2AA0 - chain A; structure by X-ray diffraction, 1.75 A resolution.

Chain A:
Name: adenosine kinase
Organism: Toxoplasma gondii
Notes: EC 2.7.1.20
Reference sequence: Q9TVW2 (ADK_TOXGO); residue numbers follow UniProt; this construct covers 1-363
Chain sequence (383 residues; numbered -19 to 363; the number before each row is that of its first residue; numbers below 1 keep their minus sign (Met-19 is residue -19)):
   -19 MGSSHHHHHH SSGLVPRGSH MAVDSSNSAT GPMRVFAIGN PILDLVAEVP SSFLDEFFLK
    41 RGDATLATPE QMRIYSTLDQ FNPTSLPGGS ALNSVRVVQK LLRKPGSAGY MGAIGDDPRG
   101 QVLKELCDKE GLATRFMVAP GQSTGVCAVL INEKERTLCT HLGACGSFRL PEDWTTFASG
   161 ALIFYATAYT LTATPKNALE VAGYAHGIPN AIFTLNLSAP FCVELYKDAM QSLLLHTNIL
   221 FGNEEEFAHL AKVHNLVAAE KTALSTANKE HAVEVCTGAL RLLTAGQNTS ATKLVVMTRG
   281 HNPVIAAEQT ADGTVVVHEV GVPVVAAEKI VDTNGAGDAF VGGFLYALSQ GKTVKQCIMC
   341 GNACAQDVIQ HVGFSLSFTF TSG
Not modelled in the structure: -19 to 9, 361-363
Construct notes: expression tag (-19 to 0); engineered mutation Ser270 (Gly in Q9TVW2), Phe360 (Ser in Q9TVW2), Thr361 (Leu in Q9TVW2), Ser362 (Pro in Q9TVW2), Gly363 (Cys in Q9TVW2)
Ion coordination: Na+ site 1: Asn268, Thr269, Thr290; Na+ site 2: Val348, His351, Gly353
Ligand contacts:
  - MTP (2-hydroxymethyl-5-(6-methylsulfanyl-purin-9-yl)-tetrahydro-furan-3,4-diol), molecule 1: Asn20, Ile22, Asp24, Leu46, Gly68, Gly69, Ser70, Asn73, Cys127, Thr140, Leu142, Tyr169, Thr172, Gly315, Asp318, Phe354
  - MTP, molecule 2: Thr278, Gly280, His281, Val284, Val302, Pro303, Val305, Ala316, Gly317, Phe320, Asn342, Ala345, Gln346, Ile349
Swiss-Prot annotation at these positions:
  - active site: Asp318
  - binding site (Mg(2+)): Ala185, Ile188, Ala191

Summary:
Chain A binds compound MTP. Asn268, Thr269 and Thr290 coordinate Na+ site 1. The Na+ site 2 is built by
Val348, His351 and Gly353. From UniProt: active-site residue Asp318 and 3 Mg2+-binding residues.
Chain A is adenosine kinase (Toxoplasma gondii); the structure, Crystal structure of T. gondii adenosine
kinase complexed with 6-methylmercaptopurine riboside, was determined by X-ray diffraction (same publication
as 2AB8, 2A9Y and 2A9Z).
